Entry 6BS2 (X-ray diffraction, 2.65 A resolution); this record covers chains C and E of the 6 polymer chains in the assembly.

== Chain C ==
Name: Tubulin alpha-1B chain
Organism: Sus scrofa
UniProtKB: Q2XVP4 (TBA1B_PIG); residues 1-450 here = UniProt positions 1-450
Sequence (450 residues; row label = number of the first residue in the row):
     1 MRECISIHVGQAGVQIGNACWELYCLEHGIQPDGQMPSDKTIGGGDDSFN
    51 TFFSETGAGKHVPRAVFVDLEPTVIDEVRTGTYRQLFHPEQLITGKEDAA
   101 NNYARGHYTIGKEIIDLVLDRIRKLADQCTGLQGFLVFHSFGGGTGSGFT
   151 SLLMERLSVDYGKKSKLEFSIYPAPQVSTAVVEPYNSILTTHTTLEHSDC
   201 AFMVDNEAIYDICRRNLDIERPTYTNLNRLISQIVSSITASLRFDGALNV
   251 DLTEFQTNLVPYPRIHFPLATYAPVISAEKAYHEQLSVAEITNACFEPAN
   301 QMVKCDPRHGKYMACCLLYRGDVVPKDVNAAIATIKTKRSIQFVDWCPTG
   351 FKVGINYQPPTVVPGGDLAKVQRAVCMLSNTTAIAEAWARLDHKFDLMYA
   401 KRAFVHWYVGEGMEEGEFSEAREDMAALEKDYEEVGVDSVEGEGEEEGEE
Unresolved in the structure: 441-450
Swiss-Prot annotation at these positions:
  - motif: Met1 to Cys4 (MREC motif)
  - active site: Glu254
  - binding site (GTP): Gly10, Gln11, Ala12, Gln15, Glu71, Ala99, Ser140, Gly143, Gly144, Thr145, Gly146, Thr179, Glu183, Asn206, Tyr224, Asn228, Leu252
  - binding site (Mg(2+)): Glu71
  - modified residue: Lys40 (N6,N6,N6-trimethyllysine), Ser48 (Phosphoserine), Ser232 (Phosphoserine), Tyr282 (3'-nitrotyrosine), Arg339 (Omega-N-methylarginine), Ser439 (Phosphoserine), Glu443 (5-glutamyl polyglutamate), Glu445 (5-glutamyl polyglutamate)
  - cross-link (Glycyl lysine isopeptide (Lys-Gly)): Lys326 (interchain with G-Cter in ubiquitin), Lys370 (interchain with G-Cter in ubiquitin)
Ion coordination: Ca2+: Asp39, Thr41, Gly44, Glu55
Residues lining bound ligands: GTP (guanosine-5'-triphosphate): Gly10, Gln11, Ala12, Gln15, Ile16, Asp69, Asp98, Ala99, Ala100, Asn101, Ser140, Gly142, Gly143, Gly144, Thr145, Gly146, Ile171, Pro173, Val177, Ser178, Thr179, Glu183, Asn206, Tyr224, Leu227, Asn228, Ile231

== Chain E ==
Name: Stathmin-4
Organism: Rattus norvegicus
UniProtKB: P63043 (STMN4_RAT), isoform P63043-3; residues 5-145 here correspond to UniProt positions 76-216 (UniProt number = residue number + 71)
Sequence (143 residues; numbered 3 to 145; the number before each row is that of its first residue):
     3 MADMEVIELNKCTSGQSFEVILKPPSFDGVPEFNASLPRRRDPSLEEIQK
    53 KLEAAEERRKYQEAELLKHLAEKREHEREVIQKAIEENNNFIKMAKEKLA
   103 QKMESNKENREAHLAAMLERLQEKDKHAEEVRKNKELKEEASR
Unresolved in the structure: 3-5, 29-43, 142-145
Sequence notes: expression tag (3-4)
Swiss-Prot annotation at these positions:
  - modified residue: Ser19 (Phosphoserine)

== How chain C and chain E interact ==
Residue-residue contacts - 29 pairs, chain C then chain E:
  His107(C) - Lys104(E)
  His107(C) - Met105(E)
  Tyr108(C) - Lys104(E)
  Tyr108(C) - Met105(E)  hydrophobic
  Tyr108(C) - Asn108(E)
  Thr109(C) - Arg112(E)
  Lys112(C) - Met105(E)
  Glu155(C) - Leu101(E)
  Glu155(C) - Lys104(E)  salt bridge
  Arg156(C) - Leu101(E)
  Ser158(C) - Phe93(E)
  Ser158(C) - Ile94(E)
  Val159(C) - Ile94(E)
  Val159(C) - Ala97(E)  hydrophobic
  Val159(C) - Lys98(E)
  Gly162(C) - Ile94(E)
  Lys163(C) - Asn90(E)
  Lys163(C) - Phe93(E)
  Thr193(C) - Lys104(E)
  His197(C) - Phe93(E)
  His197(C) - Ala97(E)
  Val409(C) - His115(E)  hydrogen bond (backbone-side chain)
  Glu411(C) - Asn108(E)  hydrogen bond (backbone-side chain)
  Glu411(C) - Arg112(E)  salt bridge
  Gly412(C) - Asn108(E)  hydrogen bond (backbone-side chain)
  Gly412(C) - Asn111(E)  hydrogen bond (backbone-side chain)
  Gly412(C) - Arg112(E)
  Met413(C) - Asn108(E)
  Glu414(C) - Asn111(E)  hydrogen bond
Other interface residues (no listed pair), chain C (20 interface residues in all): Leu152, Glu196, Gly410
Other interface residues (no listed pair), chain E (13 interface residues in all): Ser107

== Overview ==
Chain C and chain E form an interface of 20 and 13 residues respectively; the contacts include 5 hydrogen
bonds and 2 salt bridges. Polar contacts include Glu155(C)-Lys104(E), Glu411(C)-Arg112(E) and
Val409(C)-His115(E). Chain C binds GTP.
Here chain C is Tubulin alpha-1B chain (Sus scrofa) and chain E is Stathmin-4 (Rattus norvegicus). Entry 6BS2
(Tubulin-RB3_SLD-TTL in complex with heterocyclic pyrimidine compound 8b) was determined by X-ray diffraction
(same publication as 6BR1, 6BRF and 6BRY).
